Entry 6ZHE (electron microscopy, 7.24 A resolution (low resolution: residue-level contacts below are approximate; hydrogen-bond / salt-bridge calls are withheld)); this record covers chains G and I of the 10 polymer chains in the assembly.

# Chain G
Protein: X-ray repair cross-complementing protein 6
Source organism: Homo sapiens
Notes: EC 3.6.4.-, 4.2.99.-
Reference sequence: P12956 (XRCC6_HUMAN); residue numbers follow UniProt; this construct covers 1-609
Amino-acid sequence (609 residues; each row starts with the number of its first residue):
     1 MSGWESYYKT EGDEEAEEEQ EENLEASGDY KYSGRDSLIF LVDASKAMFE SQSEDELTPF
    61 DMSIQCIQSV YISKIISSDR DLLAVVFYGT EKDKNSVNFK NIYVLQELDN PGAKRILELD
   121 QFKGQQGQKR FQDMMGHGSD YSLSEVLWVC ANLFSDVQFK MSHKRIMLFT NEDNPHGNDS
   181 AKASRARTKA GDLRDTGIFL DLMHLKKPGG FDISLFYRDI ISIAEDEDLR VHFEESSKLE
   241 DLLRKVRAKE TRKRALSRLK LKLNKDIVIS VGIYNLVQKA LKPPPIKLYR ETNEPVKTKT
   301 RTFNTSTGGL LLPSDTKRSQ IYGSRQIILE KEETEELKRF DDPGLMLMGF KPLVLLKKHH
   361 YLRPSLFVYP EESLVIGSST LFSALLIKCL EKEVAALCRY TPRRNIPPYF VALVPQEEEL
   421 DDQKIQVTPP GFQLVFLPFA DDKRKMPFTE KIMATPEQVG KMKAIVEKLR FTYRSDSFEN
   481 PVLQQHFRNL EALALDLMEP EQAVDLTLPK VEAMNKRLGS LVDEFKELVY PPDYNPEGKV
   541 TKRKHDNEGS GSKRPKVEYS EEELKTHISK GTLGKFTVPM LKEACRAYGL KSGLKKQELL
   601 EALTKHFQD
Disordered / not traced: 1-31, 223-236, 535-609
UniProt features mapped onto this chain:
  - region: Val578 to Glu583 (Interaction with BAX)
  - active site: Lys31 (Schiff-base intermediate with DNA)
  - modified residue: Ser2 (N-acetylserine), Ser6 (Phosphoserine), Ser27 (Phosphoserine), Lys31 (N6-acetyllysine), Ser51 (Phosphoserine), Ser306 (Phosphoserine), Lys317 (N6-acetyllysine), Lys331 (N6-acetyllysine), Lys338 (N6-acetyllysine), Thr455 (Phosphothreonine), Lys461 (N6-acetyllysine), Ser477 (Phosphoserine), Ser520 (Phosphoserine), Lys539 (N6-acetyllysine), Lys542 (N6-acetyllysine), Lys544 (N6-acetyllysine), Ser550 (Phosphoserine), Lys553 (N6-acetyllysine), Lys556 (N6-acetyllysine), Ser560 (Phosphoserine) and 1 more in UniProt
  - cross-link (Glycyl lysine isopeptide (Lys-Gly)): Lys287 (interchain with G-Cter in SUMO2), Lys317 (interchain with G-Cter in SUMO2), Lys556 (interchain with G-Cter in SUMO2)
  - mutagenesis: Lys31 (K31A: Diminishes the ability to form a Schiff base. Abolishes adduct formation; when associated with A-160 and A-164), Lys160 (K160A: Abolishes adduct formation; when associated with A-31 and A-160), Lys164 (K164A: Abolishes adduct formation; when associated with A-31 and A-164), Lys539 (K539Q: Complete loss of suppression of BAX-induced apoptosis; K539R: No effect on suppression of BAX-induced apoptosis), Lys542 (K542Q: Complete loss of suppression of BAX-induced apoptosis; K542R: No effect on suppression of BAX-induced apoptosis), Lys544 (K544R: No effect on suppression of BAX-induced apoptosis), Lys553 (K553Q: Partial loss of suppression of BAX-induced apoptosis; K553R: No effect on suppression of BAX-induced apoptosis), Lys556 (K556R: No effect on suppression of BAX-induced apoptosis), Lys570 (K570R: Loss of methylation; loss of anti-apoptotic activity; no effect on XRCC5 stabilization)

# Chain I
Molecule: 27-nt DNA strand
Sequence (27 nucleotides; each row starts with the number of its first residue):
    18 GCTAATAAAC TAAAAACTAT TATTATG

# Chain G / chain I interface
Pairs across the interface (10; chain G residue first):
  Ser33(G) with DT35(I)
  Ala255(G) with DA33(I); DC34(I)
  Leu256(G) with DA33(I)
  Ser257(G) with DA33(I)
  Arg258(G) with DA33(I)
  Lys282(G) with DA26(I)
  Pro285(G) with DC27(I)
  Arg403(G) with DA31(I); DA32(I)
Also at the interface, not in a pair above, chain G (10 interface residues in all): Arg254, Glu335

# In short
10 residues of chain G face 7 of chain I across their interface. UniProt lists active-site residue Lys31(G)
and 9 mutagenesis sites on chain G.
Chain G is X-ray repair cross-complementing protein 6 (Homo sapiens) and chain I is a 27-nt DNA strand; the
structure, Cryo-EM structure of DNA-PK dimer, was determined by electron microscopy together with 6ZH8 and
6ZHA from the same study.
